Entry 7S89 (electron microscopy, 2.54 A resolution); this record covers chains C and D of the 4 polymer chains in the assembly.

== Chain C (and D) ==
Name: Transient receptor potential cation channel subfamily V member 6
Source organism: Homo sapiens
Notes: chain D of this document is another copy of the same molecule, construct and numbering; everything in this record applies to it too
UniProt: Q9H1D0 (TRPV6_HUMAN); residues 1-667 here correspond to UniProt positions 41-707 (UniProt number = residue number + 40)
Chain sequence (683 residues; numbered 1 to 683; the number before each row is that of its first residue):
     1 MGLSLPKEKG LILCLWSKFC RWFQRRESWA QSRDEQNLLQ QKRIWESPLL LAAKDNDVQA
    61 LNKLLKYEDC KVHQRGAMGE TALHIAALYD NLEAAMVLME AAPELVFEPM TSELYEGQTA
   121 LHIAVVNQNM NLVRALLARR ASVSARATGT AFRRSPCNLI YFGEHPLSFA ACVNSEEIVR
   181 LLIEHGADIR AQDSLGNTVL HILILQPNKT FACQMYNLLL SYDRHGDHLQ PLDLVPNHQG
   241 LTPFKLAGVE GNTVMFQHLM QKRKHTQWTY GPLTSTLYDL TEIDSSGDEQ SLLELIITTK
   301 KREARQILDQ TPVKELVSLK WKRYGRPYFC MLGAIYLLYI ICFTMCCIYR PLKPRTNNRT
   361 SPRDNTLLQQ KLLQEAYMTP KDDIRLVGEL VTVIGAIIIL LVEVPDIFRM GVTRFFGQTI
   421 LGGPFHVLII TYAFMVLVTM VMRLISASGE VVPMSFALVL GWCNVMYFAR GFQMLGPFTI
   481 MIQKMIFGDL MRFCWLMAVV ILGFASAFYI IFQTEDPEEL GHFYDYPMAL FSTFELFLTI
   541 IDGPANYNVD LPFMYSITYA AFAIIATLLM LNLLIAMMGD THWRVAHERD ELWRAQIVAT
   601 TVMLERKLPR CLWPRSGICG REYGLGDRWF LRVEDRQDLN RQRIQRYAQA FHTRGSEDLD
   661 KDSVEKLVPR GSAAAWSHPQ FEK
Disordered / not traced: 1-27, 407-422, 638-683
Construct notes: expression tag (668-683)
Ion coordination: Ca2+: D542 (shared with 1 residue of chain A; 1 residue of chain B; D542(D) of chain D)
UniProt features mapped onto this chain:
  - region: E93 to P103 (Interaction with calmodulin), V598 to V602 (Interaction with S100A10)
  - motif: I541 to A545 (Selectivity filter)
  - binding site (Ca(2+)): D542
  - modified residue: Y161 (Phosphotyrosine)
  - glycosylation: N358 (N-linked (GlcNAc...) asparagine)

== Interface between chain C and chain D ==
Pairs across the interface (130; chain C residue first):
  Q267(C) - N37(D)  hydrogen bond (side chain-backbone)
  Q267(C) - L38(D)
  Q267(C) - Q41(D)
  Q267(C) - Y89(D)  hydrogen bond (backbone-side chain)
  W268(C) - N37(D)  hydrogen bond
  W268(C) - Y89(D)
  T269(C) - L88(D)
  T269(C) - N127(D)  hydrogen bond (backbone-side chain)
  Y270(C) - Q118(D)  hydrogen bond
  Y270(C) - V126(D)
  Y270(C) - F152(D)
  Y270(C) - F169(D)
  G271(C) - V126(D)
  G271(C) - N127(D)
  L273(C) - L159(D)  hydrophobic
  L273(C) - I160(D)  hydrophobic
  L277(C) - L38(D)  hydrophobic
  R323(C) - Q31(D)
  T344(C) - S506(D)
  C347(C) - I510(D)
  C347(C) - Q513(D)
  I348(C) - Y509(D)  hydrophobic
  I348(C) - Q513(D)  hydrogen bond (backbone-side chain)
  I348(C) - Y526(D)  hydrophobic
  R350(C) - I510(D)  hydrogen bond (side chain-backbone)
  R350(C) - Q513(D)  hydrogen bond
  R350(C) - T514(D)
  L352(C) - Q513(D)
  L352(C) - T514(D)
  R363(C) - Y547(D)  hydrogen bond (side chain-backbone)
  R363(C) - N548(D)
  R363(C) - V549(D)  hydrogen bond (side chain-backbone)
  R363(C) - D550(D)  salt bridge
  N365(C) - E515(D)
  N365(C) - D516(D)  hydrogen bond (backbone-backbone)
  N365(C) - E519(D)  hydrogen bond
  N365(C) - V549(D)
  T366(C) - T514(D)
  T366(C) - E515(D)  hydrogen bond
  L367(C) - T514(D)  hydrogen bond (backbone-backbone)
  L367(C) - D516(D)
  L368(C) - Q513(D)
  L368(C) - T514(D)  hydrogen bond (backbone-backbone)
  V451(C) - I510(D)
  V451(C) - I511(D)  hydrophobic
  V452(C) - M554(D)  hydrophobic
  M454(C) - I510(D)  hydrophobic
  S455(C) - I510(D)
  S455(C) - I511(D)
  S455(C) - M554(D)
  F456(C) - M554(D)  hydrophobic
  L458(C) - G503(D)
  L458(C) - S506(D)
  L458(C) - I510(D)  hydrophobic
  V459(C) - G503(D)
  V459(C) - F504(D)  hydrophobic
  V459(C) - A507(D)  hydrophobic
  W462(C) - V499(D)
  W462(C) - L502(D)  hydrophobic
  W462(C) - G503(D)
  C463(C) - V500(D)  hydrophobic
  V465(C) - V499(D)  hydrophobic
  M466(C) - L496(D)  hydrophobic
  M466(C) - V499(D)  hydrophobic
  M466(C) - V500(D)  hydrophobic
  A469(C) - L496(D)  hydrophobic
  M474(C) - R492(D)
  L475(C) - R492(D)
  F478(C) - R492(D)
  F478(C) - F493(D)  hydrophobic
  F478(C) - L496(D)  hydrophobic
  F478(C) - M577(D)  hydrophobic
  T479(C) - L496(D)
  M481(C) - L573(D)  hydrophobic
  I482(C) - L569(D)  hydrophobic
  I482(C) - L573(D)  hydrophobic
  M485(C) - L569(D)  hydrophobic
  M485(C) - L573(D)  hydrophobic
  I486(C) - L569(D)  hydrophobic
  L490(C) - I564(D)  hydrophobic
  L490(C) - L569(D)  hydrophobic
  E518(C) - N548(D)  hydrogen bond
  G521(C) - Y547(D)
  H522(C) - Y547(D)  hydrogen bond
  M528(C) - Y547(D)  hydrophobic
  F531(C) - S556(D)
  F531(C) - Y559(D)  hydrophobic
  S532(C) - Y547(D)
  F534(C) - A560(D)  hydrophobic
  F534(C) - I564(D)  hydrophobic
  E535(C) - Y559(D)
  L538(C) - A563(D)
  L538(C) - T567(D)
  T539(C) - T539(D)
  I540(C) - T539(D)
  I540(C) - D542(D)
  I540(C) - G543(D)  hydrogen bond (backbone-backbone)
  I540(C) - Y559(D)
  I540(C) - A563(D)  hydrophobic
  I540(C) - T567(D)
  I541(C) - Y547(D)
  D542(C) - D542(D)
  L571(C) - L568(D)  hydrophobic
  L574(C) - L568(D)  hydrophobic
  I575(C) - N572(D)
  M578(C) - L568(D)
  H582(C) - A576(D)
  H582(C) - M577(D)
  H582(C) - D580(D)  salt bridge
  I618(C) - Q31(D)
  I618(C) - D34(D)
  I618(C) - L38(D)  hydrophobic
  E622(C) - K42(D)  hydrogen bond (backbone-side chain)
  Y623(C) - E35(D)
  Y623(C) - L38(D)
  Y623(C) - L39(D)
  Y623(C) - K42(D)
  G624(C) - W45(D)
  L625(C) - L38(D)  hydrophobic
  L625(C) - W45(D)  hydrophobic
  R632(C) - R33(D)
  R632(C) - D34(D)  salt bridge
  R632(C) - N37(D)
  E634(C) - L159(D)
  D635(C) - L159(D)
  R636(C) - L159(D)  hydrogen bond (side chain-backbone)
  R636(C) - I160(D)
  R636(C) - F162(D)
  R636(C) - Q206(D)
  R636(C) - P207(D)
Other interface residues (no listed pair), chain C (70 interface residues in all): P272, P362, Y524, G579
Other interface residues (no listed pair), chain D (70 interface residues in all): Q40, Y115, H122, I123, V173, W495, I541, M570

== In short ==
The chain C/chain D interface involves 70 residues from each chain; the contacts include 20 hydrogen bonds and
3 salt bridges. Polar contacts include R363(C)-D550(D), H582(C)-D580(D) and R632(C)-D34(D). From UniProt:
Ca2+-binding residue D542(C) on chain C.
Both chains are Transient receptor potential cation channel subfamily V member 6 (Homo sapiens). Entry 7S89
(Open apo-state cryo-EM structure of human TRPV6 in cNW11 nanodiscs) was determined by electron microscopy
(same publication as 7S88, 7S8B and 7S8C).
